PDB entry 6HWB | X-ray diffraction, 2.60 A resolution | chains L and V of the 28 polymer chains in the assembly

Chain L:
Protein: Proteasome subunit beta type-6
Organism: Saccharomyces cerevisiae S288C
Notes: EC 3.4.25.1
UniProtKB: P23724 (PSB6_YEAST); residues 1-222 here correspond to UniProt positions 20-241 (UniProt number = residue number + 19)
Amino-acid sequence (222 residues; numbered 1 to 222; the number before each row is that of its first residue):
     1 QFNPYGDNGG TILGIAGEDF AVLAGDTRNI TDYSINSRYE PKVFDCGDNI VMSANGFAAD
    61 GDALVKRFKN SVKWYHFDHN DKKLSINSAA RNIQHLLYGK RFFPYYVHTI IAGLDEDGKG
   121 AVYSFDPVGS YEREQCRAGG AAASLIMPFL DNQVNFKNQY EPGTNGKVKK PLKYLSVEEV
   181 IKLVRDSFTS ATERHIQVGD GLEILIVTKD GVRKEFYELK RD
Ion coordination: Mg2+: Asp222 (shared with Ile163(V), Asp166(V) of chain V)
Small-molecule neighbours: 44b (GWT; (2S)-N-[(2S,3R)-1-(4-cyclohexylcyclohexyl)-4-methyl-3,4-bis(oxidanyl)pentan-2-yl]-3-(4-methoxyphenyl)-2-[[(2S)-2-(2-morpholin-4-ium-4-ylethanoylamino)propanoyl]amino]propanamide): Arg101, Asp126, Pro127, Val128, Tyr131

Chain V:
Protein: Proteasome subunit beta type-2
Organism: Saccharomyces cerevisiae S288C
Notes: EC 3.4.25.1
UniProtKB: P25043 (PSB2_YEAST); residues 1-232 here correspond to UniProt positions 30-261 (UniProt number = residue number + 29)
Amino-acid sequence (232 residues; numbered 1 to 232; the number before each row is that of its first residue):
     1 TTIVGVKFNN GVVIAADTRS TQGPIVADKN CAKLHRISPK IWCAGAGTAA DTEAVTQLIG
    61 SNIELHSLYT SREPRVVSAL QMLKQHLFKY QGHIGAYLIV AGVDPTGSHL FSIHAHGSTD
   121 VGYYLSLGSG SLAAMAVLES HWKQDLTKEE AIKLASDAIQ AGIWNDLGSG SNVDVCVMEI
   181 GKDAEYLRNY LTPNVREEKQ KSYKFPRGTT AVLKESIVNI CDIQEEQVDI TA
Not modelled in the structure: 223-232
Glycans and other covalent adducts: 44b (GWT) linked to Thr1
Ion coordination: Mg2+: Ile163, Asp166 (shared with Asp222(L) of chain L)
Small-molecule neighbours: 44b (GWT; (2S)-N-[(2S,3R)-1-(4-cyclohexylcyclohexyl)-4-methyl-3,4-bis(oxidanyl)pentan-2-yl]-3-(4-methoxyphenyl)-2-[[(2S)-2-(2-morpholin-4-ium-4-ylethanoylamino)propanoyl]amino]propanamide): Arg19, Ser20, Thr21, Gln22, Cys31, Ala32, Lys33, His35, Gly45, Ala46, Gly47, Thr48, Ala49, Thr52, Glu53, Ser129, Gly168

Interface between chain L and chain V:
Pairs across the interface - 58 pairs, chain L then chain V:
  Arg28(L) with Leu167(V)
  Ile30(L) with Leu167(V), hydrophobic
  Asp32(L) with Leu167(V)
  Tyr33(L) with Asn165(V); Asp166(V); Leu167(V), hydrogen bond (backbone-backbone); Gly168(V)
  Ile35(L) with Trp164(V); Leu167(V), hydrophobic
  Arg38(L) with Trp164(V), hydrogen bond (side chain-backbone); Asn165(V)
  Phe149(L) with Tyr203(V), hydrophobic
  Asn152(L) with Phe205(V)
  Gln153(L) with Tyr203(V); Phe205(V)
  Asn158(L) with Thr209(V)
  Gln159(L) with Phe205(V); Thr209(V)
  Tyr160(L) with Thr209(V), hydrogen bond (backbone-backbone); Ala211(V), hydrophobic
  Pro162(L) with Arg207(V); Gly208(V)
  Gly166(L) with Ala211(V)
  Glu179(L) with Lys201(V)
  Lys182(L) with Gln200(V)
  Leu183(L) with Tyr203(V)
  Arg185(L) with Glu197(V), salt bridge; Gln200(V)
  Asp186(L) with Lys199(V); Gln200(V), hydrogen bond (side chain-backbone); Lys201(V), hydrogen bond (side chain-backbone); Tyr203(V), hydrogen bond
  Thr189(L) with Arg196(V), hydrogen bond
  Ser190(L) with Arg196(V), hydrogen bond
  Glu193(L) with Val26(V); Lys29(V), salt bridge; Arg196(V)
  Arg194(L) with Pro24(V); Ile25(V); Val26(V), hydrogen bond (backbone-backbone); Ala27(V), hydrogen bond (side chain-backbone); Lys29(V)
  His195(L) with Pro24(V); Ile25(V)
  Ile196(L) with Arg19(V); Pro24(V), hydrogen bond (backbone-backbone); Val26(V), hydrophobic; Leu167(V)
  Lys220(L) with Asn194(V), hydrogen bond (side chain-backbone)
  Arg221(L) with Trp164(V)
  Asp222(L) with Arg19(V), salt bridge; Ile163(V); Trp164(V); Asp166(V); Ser169(V); Gly170(V); Ser171(V), hydrogen bond (side chain-backbone); Asn194(V)
Other interface residues (no listed pair), chain L (32 interface residues in all): Ser34, Leu145, Glu161, Glu218
Other interface residues (no listed pair), chain V (33 interface residues in all): Thr21, Gly23, Asp28, Ser129, Val195, Pro206

Summary:
The interface between chain L and chain V involves 32 residues on one side and 33 on the other; the contacts
include 13 hydrogen bonds and 3 salt bridges. Polar pairs include Arg185(L)-Glu197(V), Glu193(L)-Lys29(V) and
Asp222(L)-Arg19(V). Bound to chain L: 44b.
Chain L is Proteasome subunit beta type-6 and chain V is Proteasome subunit beta type-2, both from
Saccharomyces cerevisiae S288C; the structure, Yeast 20S proteasome in complex with 44b, was determined by
X-ray diffraction (same publication as 6HTB, 6HTC, 6HTD, 6HTP, 6HTR, 6HUB and 30 further entries).
